PDB entry 3DY7 | X-ray diffraction, 2.70 A resolution | chain A

[Chain A]
Name: Dual specificity mitogen-activated protein kinase kinase 1
Organism: Homo sapiens
Notes: EC 2.7.12.2; fragment: Protein Kinase Domain
Reference sequence: Q02750 (MP2K1_HUMAN); numbering as in UniProt (aligned over 62-393)
Amino-acid sequence (341 residues; each row starts with the number of its first residue):
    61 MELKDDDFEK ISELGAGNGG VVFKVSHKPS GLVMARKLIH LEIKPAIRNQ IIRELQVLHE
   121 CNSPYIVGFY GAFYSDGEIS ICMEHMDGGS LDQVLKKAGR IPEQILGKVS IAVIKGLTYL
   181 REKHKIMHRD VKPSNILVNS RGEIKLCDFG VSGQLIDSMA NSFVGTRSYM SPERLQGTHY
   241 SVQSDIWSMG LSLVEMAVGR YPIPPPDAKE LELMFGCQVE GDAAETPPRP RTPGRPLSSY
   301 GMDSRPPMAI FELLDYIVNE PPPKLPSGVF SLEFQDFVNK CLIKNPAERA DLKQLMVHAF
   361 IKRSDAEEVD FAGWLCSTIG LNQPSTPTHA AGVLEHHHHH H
Unresolved in the structure: 61, 222-224, 267-306, 365-401
Construct notes: expression tag (61, 394-401)
Bound ions: Mg2+: Asn-195, Asp-208 (together with ATP)
Ligand contacts:
  - 1CX ((5S)-4,5-difluoro-6-[(2-fluoro-4-iodophenyl)imino]-N-(2-hydroxyethoxy)cyclohexa-1,3-diene-1-carboxamide): Asn-78, Gly-79, Gly-80, Lys-97, Ile-99, Leu-115, Leu-118, Val-127, Gly-128, Ile-141, Met-143, Asp-190, Cys-207, Asp-208, Phe-209, Gly-210, Val-211, Ser-212, Leu-215, Ile-216, Met-219
  - ATP (adenosine-5'-triphosphate): Leu-74, Gly-75, Ala-76, Gly-77, Asn-78, Gly-80, Val-82, Ala-95, Lys-97, Val-127, Met-143, Glu-144, His-145, Met-146, Ser-150, Asp-152, Gln-153, Asp-190, Lys-192, Ser-194, Asn-195, Leu-197, Asp-208
Swiss-Prot annotation at these positions:
  - region: Glu-270 to Pro-307 (RAF1-binding)
  - active site: Asp-190 (Proton acceptor)
  - binding site (ATP): Leu-74 to Val-82, Lys-97, Met-143 to Met-146, Ser-150 to Gln-153, Lys-192 to Asn-195, Asp-208
  - binding site (U0126): Lys-97, Asp-208 to Val-211
  - binding site (K-252a): Glu-144 to Met-146, Ser-194
  - modified residue: Ser-218 (Phosphoserine), Ser-222 (Phosphoserine), Thr-286 (Phosphothreonine), Thr-292 (Phosphothreonine), Ser-298 (Phosphoserine)
  - natural variant: Gly-128 (G128V: In CFC3), Tyr-130 (Y130C: In CFC3)
  - mutagenesis: Lys-97 (K97A: Loss of catalytic activity. Strongly reduces phosphorylation upon UV irradiation; K97R: Loss of catalytic activity. No effect on BRAF-KSR1 or BRAF-KSR2 dimerization), Ser-150 (S150A: No loss of activity), Ser-212 (S212A: No loss of activity), Ser-218 (S218A: Loss of catalytic activity. No effect on BRAF-KSR1 dimerization; when associated with A-222; S218D: No effect on BRAF-KSR1 dimerization; when associated with D-222), Met-219 (M219V: Increases interaction with KSR1 and BRAF; M219W: Increases interaction with KSR1 and BRAF; when associated with L-220), Ala-220 (A220L: Increases interaction with KSR1 and BRAF; when associated with w-219), Asn-221 (N221Y: Increases interaction with KSR1 and BRAF), Ser-222 (S222A: Loss of catalytic activity. No effect on BRAF-KSR1 dimerization; when associated with A-218; S222D: No effect on BRAF-KSR1 dimerization; when associated with D-218), Phe-311 (F311S: Loss of interaction with BRAF and KSR1. Loss of BRAF-KSR1 dimerization)

[In short]
Ligands of chain A: ATP and compound 1CX. Asn-195 and Asp-208 form the Mg2+ site. UniProt lists active-site
residue Asp-190, 23 ATP-binding residues, 5 U0126-binding residues and 4 K-252a-binding residues.
Chain A is Dual specificity mitogen-activated protein kinase kinase 1 (Homo sapiens); the structure, X-ray
structure of the human mitogen-activated protein kinase kinase 1 (MEK1) in a complex with ligand ..., was
determined by X-ray diffraction (same publication as 3DV3).
